Entry 7QF3 (X-ray diffraction, 1.10 A resolution); this record covers chain AAA.

Chain AAA:
Molecule: miniSOG (R57Q mutant)
From: Arabidopsis thaliana
Amino-acid sequence (128 residues; numbered 1 to 128; the number before each row is that of its first residue):
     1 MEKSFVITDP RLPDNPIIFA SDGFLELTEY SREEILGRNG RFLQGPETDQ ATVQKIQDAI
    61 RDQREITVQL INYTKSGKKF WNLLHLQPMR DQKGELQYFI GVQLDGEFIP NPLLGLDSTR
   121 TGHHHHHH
Unresolved in the structure: 117-128
Bound ions: Co2+: Met1, Glu95
Ligand contacts: FMN (flavin mononucleotide): Val6, Thr8, Asn15, Asn39, Gly40, Arg41, Leu43, Gln44, Val53, Ile56, Gln57, Ile60, Leu70, Asn72, Asn82, Leu84, Leu86, Phe99, Ile100, Gly101, Gln103
From the paper describing this entry:
  - binding site for flavin mononucleotide: Gln57
  - conformationally variable residues: Arg41

In short:
Bound to chain AAA: flavin mononucleotide. Met1 and Glu95 form the Co2+ site. The paper reports a binding site
for flavin mononucleotide at Gln57; conformational variability at Arg41.
Chain AAA is miniSOG (R57Q mutant) (Arabidopsis thaliana); the structure, Structure of the R57Q mutant of
miniSOG expressed in E. coli in regular LB medium, was determined by X-ray diffraction, deposited together
with 7QF2, 7QF4 and 7QF5.
